PDB entry 1OWI | X-ray diffraction, 2.93 A resolution | chain A

== Chain A ==
Protein: Urokinase-type plasminogen activator
Source organism: Homo sapiens
Notes: EC 3.4.21.73
Reference sequence: P00749 (UROK_HUMAN); the construct lacks a stretch of the UniProt sequence, so the offset changes along the chain: 1-23 = UniProt 179-201; 24-244 = UniProt 203-423
Sequence (245 residues; each row starts with the number of its first residue):
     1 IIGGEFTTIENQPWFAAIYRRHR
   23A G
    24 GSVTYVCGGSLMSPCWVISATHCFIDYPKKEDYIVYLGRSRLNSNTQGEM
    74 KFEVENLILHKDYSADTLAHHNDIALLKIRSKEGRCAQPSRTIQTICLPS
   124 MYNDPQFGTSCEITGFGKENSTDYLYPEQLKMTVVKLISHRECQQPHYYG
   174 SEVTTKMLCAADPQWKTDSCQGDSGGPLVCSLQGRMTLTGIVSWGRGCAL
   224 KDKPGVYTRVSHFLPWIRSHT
Disulfide bonds: Cys-30/Cys-46, Cys-38/Cys-109, Cys-134/Cys-203, Cys-166/Cys-182, Cys-193/Cys-221
Residues lining bound ligands: 426 (6-[(Z)-amino(imino)methyl]-N-[3-(cyclopentyloxy)phenyl]-2-naphthamide): His-45, Ile-48, Asp-49, Tyr-86, Ala-88, His-93, Asp-191, Ser-192, Cys-193, Gln-194, Ser-197, Val-215, Ser-216, Trp-217, Gly-218, Gly-220, Cys-221, Gly-228
UniProt features mapped onto this chain:
  - active site (Charge relay system): His-45, Asp-96, Ser-197
  - modified residue: Ser-144 (Phosphoserine)
  - glycosylation: Asn-143 (N-linked (GlcNAc...) asparagine)

== Summary ==
Bound to chain A: compound 426. From UniProt: 3 active-site residues.
Chain A is Urokinase-type plasminogen activator (Homo sapiens); the structure, Substituted 2-Naphthamidine
Inhibitors of Urokinase, was determined by X-ray diffraction, deposited together with 1OWD, 1OWE, 1OWH, 1OWJ
and 1OWK.
